PDB entry 6PUL | X-ray diffraction, 1.84 A resolution | chains A and B of the 4 polymer chains in the assembly

== Chain A ==
Name: Major histocompatibility complex class I-related gene protein
From: Homo sapiens
UniProtKB: Q95460 (HMR1_HUMAN); residues 1-270 here correspond to UniProt positions 23-292 (UniProt number = residue number + 22)
Chain sequence (271 residues; row label = number of the first residue in the row; numbering starts at 0):
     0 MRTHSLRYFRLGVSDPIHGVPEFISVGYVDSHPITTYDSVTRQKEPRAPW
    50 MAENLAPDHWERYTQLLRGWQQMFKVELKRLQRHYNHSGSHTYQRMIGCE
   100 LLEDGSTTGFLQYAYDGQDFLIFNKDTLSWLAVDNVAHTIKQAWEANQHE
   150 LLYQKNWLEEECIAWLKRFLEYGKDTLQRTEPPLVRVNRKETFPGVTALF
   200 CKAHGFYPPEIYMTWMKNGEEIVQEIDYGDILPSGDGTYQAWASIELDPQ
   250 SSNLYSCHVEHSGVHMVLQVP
Not modelled in the structure: 190-195
Sequence notes: initiating methionine (0); conflict Ser261 (Cys283 in Q95460)
Disulfide bonds: Cys98-Cys161, Cys200-Cys256
Glycans and other covalent adducts: compound Q81 linked to Lys43
Residues lining bound ligands: Q81 (1,3-dideoxy-1-({2,6-dioxo-5-[(E)-(2-oxopropylidene)amino]-1,2,3,6-tetrahydropyrimidin-4-yl}amino)-D-erythro-pentitol): Tyr7, Arg9, Ser24, His58, Tyr62, Leu66, Trp69, Arg94, Ile96, Tyr152, Gln153, Trp156

== Chain B ==
Name: TRA@ protein
From: Homo sapiens
Chain sequence (204 residues; row label = number of the first residue in the row; numbering starts at 0):
     0 MGQNIDQPTEMTATEGAIVQINCTYQTSGFNGLFWYQQHAGEAPTFLSYN
    50 VLDGLEEKGRFSSFLSRSKGYSYLLLKELQMKDSASYLCAVKDSNYQLIW
   100 GAGTKLIIKPDIQNPDPAVYQLRDSKSSDKSVCLFTDFDSQTNVSQSKDS
   150 DVYITDKCVLDMRSMDFKSNSAVAWSNKSDFACANAFNNSIIPEDTFFPS
   200 PESS
Not modelled in the structure: 0, 201-203
Disulfide bonds: Cys22-Cys88, Cys132-Cys182

== How chain A and chain B interact ==
Pairs across the interface - 28 pairs, chain A then chain B:
  Arg61(A) - Asn94(B)
  Arg61(A) - Gln96(B)  hydrogen bond
  Tyr62(A) - Ser93(B)  hydrogen bond (side chain-backbone)
  Tyr62(A) - Asn94(B)
  Tyr62(A) - Tyr95(B)
  Leu65(A) - Asn94(B)
  Leu65(A) - Tyr95(B)  hydrophobic
  His148(A) - Tyr48(B)
  His148(A) - Glu55(B)  salt bridge
  Leu151(A) - Val50(B)
  Leu151(A) - Leu51(B)  hydrophobic
  Tyr152(A) - Asn30(B)
  Tyr152(A) - Tyr48(B)
  Tyr152(A) - Val50(B)
  Tyr152(A) - Tyr95(B)  hydrogen bond
  Lys154(A) - Leu51(B)
  Asn155(A) - Phe29(B)  hydrogen bond (side chain-backbone)
  Asn155(A) - Val50(B)
  Asn155(A) - Leu51(B)
  Asn155(A) - Arg66(B)  hydrogen bond
  Trp156(A) - Asn30(B)
  Trp156(A) - Tyr95(B)  hydrogen bond
  Glu159(A) - Arg66(B)
  Glu160(A) - Gly28(B)
  Glu160(A) - Phe29(B)  hydrogen bond (side chain-backbone)
  Glu160(A) - Asn30(B)
  Glu160(A) - Ser93(B)  hydrogen bond
  Trp164(A) - Ser93(B)
Other interface residues (no listed pair), chain A (14 interface residues in all): Asp57, His58

== Summary ==
14 residues of chain A face 12 of chain B across their interface; the contacts include 8 hydrogen bonds and 1
salt bridge. Polar pairs include His148(A)-Glu55(B), Arg61(A)-Gln96(B) and Tyr62(A)-Ser93(B). Covalently
linked compound Q81: at Lys43(A).
Chain A is Major histocompatibility complex class I-related gene protein and chain B is TRA@ protein, both
from Homo sapiens; the structure, Structure of human MAIT A-F7 TCR in complex with human MR1 3'D-5-OP-RU, was
determined by X-ray diffraction together with 6PUC, 6PUD, 6PUE, 6PUF, 6PUG, 6PUH and 4 further entries from
the same study.
